PDB entry 6BK8 | electron microscopy, 3.30 A resolution | chains 6 and T of the 46 polymer chains in the assembly

Chain 6:
Molecule: U6 snRNA
Organism: Saccharomyces cerevisiae
Sequence (112 nucleotides; row label = number of the first residue in the row):
     1 GUUCGCGAAGUAACCCUUCGUGGACAUUUGGUCAAUUUGAAACAAUACAG
    51 AGAUGAUCAGCAGUUCCCCUGCAUAAGGAUGAACCGUUUUACAAAGAGAU
   101 UUAUUUCGUUUU
Unresolved in the structure: 103-112
Bound ions: Mg2+ site 1: C61, G77; Mg2+ site 2: G78, U80 (shared with 2 residues of chain e); Mg2+ site 3 near G81 (its only coordinating residue here)
Reported in the primary citation:
  - Mg2+ coordination: G78, U80

Chain T:
Name: Pre-mRNA-splicing factor CLF1
Organism: Saccharomyces cerevisiae (strain ATCC 204508 / S288c)
Reference sequence: Q12309 (CLF1_YEAST); residues 1-687 here = UniProt positions 1-687
Sequence (687 residues; each row starts with the number of its first residue):
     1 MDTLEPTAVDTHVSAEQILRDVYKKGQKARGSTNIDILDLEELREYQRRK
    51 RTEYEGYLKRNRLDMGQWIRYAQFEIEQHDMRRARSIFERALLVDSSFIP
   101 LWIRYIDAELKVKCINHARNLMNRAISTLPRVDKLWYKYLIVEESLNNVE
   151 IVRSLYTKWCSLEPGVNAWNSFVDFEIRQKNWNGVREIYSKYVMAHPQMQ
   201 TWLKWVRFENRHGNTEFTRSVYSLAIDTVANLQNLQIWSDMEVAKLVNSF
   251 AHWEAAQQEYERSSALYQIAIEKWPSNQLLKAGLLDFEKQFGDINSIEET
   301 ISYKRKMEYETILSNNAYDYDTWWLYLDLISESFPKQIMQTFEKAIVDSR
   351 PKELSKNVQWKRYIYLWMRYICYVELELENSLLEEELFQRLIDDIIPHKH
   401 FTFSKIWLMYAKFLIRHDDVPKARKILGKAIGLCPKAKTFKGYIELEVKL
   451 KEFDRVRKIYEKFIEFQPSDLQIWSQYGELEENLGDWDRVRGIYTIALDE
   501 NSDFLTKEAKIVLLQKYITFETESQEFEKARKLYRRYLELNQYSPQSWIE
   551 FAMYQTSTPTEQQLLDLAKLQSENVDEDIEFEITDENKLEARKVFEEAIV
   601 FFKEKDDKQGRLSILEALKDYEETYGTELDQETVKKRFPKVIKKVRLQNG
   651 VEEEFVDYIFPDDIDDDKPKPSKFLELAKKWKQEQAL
Unresolved in the structure: 1-11, 29-35, 292-294, 316-319, 333, 350-355, 378-380, 396-402, 417-418, 433-438, 451, 468-469, 484-486, 501-506, 522-529, 542-544, 557-687

Chain 6 / chain T interface:
Pairs across the interface (20; chain 6 residue first):
  U64(6) - Arg60(T)  hydrogen bond to the sugar
  U65(6) - Lys59(T)  sugar contact
  C66(6) - Lys59(T)  base contact
  C67(6) - Lys59(T)  phosphate contact
  C84(6) - Arg60(T)  sugar contact
  C85(6) - Tyr57(T)  phosphate contact
  C85(6) - Arg60(T)  salt bridge to the phosphate
  G86(6) - Tyr57(T)  stacking on the base
  G86(6) - Gln67(T)  hydrogen bond to the base
  U87(6) - Gln67(T)  base contact
  U87(6) - Arg70(T)  hydrogen bond to the base
  U88(6) - Arg70(T)  phosphate contact
  U89(6) - Arg70(T)  phosphate contact
  U90(6) - Arg104(T)  salt bridge to the phosphate
  U90(6) - Lys111(T)  base contact
  A91(6) - Ile99(T)  base contact
  A91(6) - Pro100(T)  phosphate contact
  A91(6) - Arg104(T)  salt bridge to the phosphate
  A91(6) - Lys134(T)  base contact
  C92(6) - Lys134(T)  salt bridge to the phosphate
Interface residues without a listed pair, chain T (13 interface residues in all): Tyr54, Ile103, Val132

Summary:
Chain 6 and chain T each contribute 13 residues to their interface, with 3 hydrogen bonds, 4 salt bridges and
1 aromatic stacking contact. Polar pairs include G86(6)-Gln67(T), U87(6)-Arg70(T) and U64(6)-Arg60(T). The
Mg2+ site 1 is built by C61(6) and G77(6). G78(6) and U80(6) coordinate Mg2+ site 2. From the paper: Mg2+
coordination by G78(6) and U80(6).
Chain 6 is U6 snRNA (Saccharomyces cerevisiae) and chain T is Pre-mRNA-splicing factor CLF1 (Saccharomyces
cerevisiae (strain ATCC 204508 / S288c)); the structure, S. cerevisiae spliceosomal post-catalytic P complex,
was determined by electron microscopy.
